Entry 6FI8 (X-ray diffraction, 2.60 A resolution); this record covers chains A and C of the 6 polymer chains in the assembly.

[Chain A]
Molecule: Putative transposase
Organism: Helicobacter pylori
UniProt: Q933Z0 (Q933Z0_HELPX); numbering as in UniProt (aligned over 2-155)
Amino-acid sequence (159 residues; each row starts with the number of its first residue; numbers below 1 keep their minus sign (Gly-3 is residue -3)):
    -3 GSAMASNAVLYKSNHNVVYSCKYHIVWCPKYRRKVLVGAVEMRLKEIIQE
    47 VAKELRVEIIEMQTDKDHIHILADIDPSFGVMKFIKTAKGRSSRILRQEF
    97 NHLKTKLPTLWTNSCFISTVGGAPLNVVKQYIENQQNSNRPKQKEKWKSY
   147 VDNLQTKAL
Unresolved in the structure: -3 to 5, 133-155
Sequence notes: expression tag (-3 to 1)
Metal / ion sites: Ca2+ site 1: Asp61 (shared with 1 residue of chain B; 2 residues of chain E); Ca2+ site 2: Lys125, Ile128 (shared with 1 residue of chain B; 1 residue of chain D)
Reported in the primary citation:
  - catalytic residues: Tyr127, Gln131
  - binding site for DNA 6-mer (t6'): Tyr7, Phe112, Tyr127
  - Ca2+ coordination: Asp61, His64, His66

[Chain C]
Molecule: DNA 29-mer (le29)
Sequence (29 nucleotides; each row starts with the number of its first residue):
    16 AAAGCCCCTAGCTTTTAGCTATGGGGATA
Metal / ion sites: Ca2+ site 1: DC23 (shared with 1 residue of chain G); Ca2+ site 2: DT24 (shared with 1 residue of chain H); Ca2+ site 3 near DG39 (its only coordinating residue here)

[Interface between chain A and chain C]
Pairs across the interface - 41 pairs, chain A then chain C:
  Cys24(A) - DG19(C)  hydrogen bond to the base
  Lys26(A) - DC20(C)  salt bridge to the phosphate
  Lys26(A) - DC21(C)  salt bridge to the phosphate
  Tyr27(A) - DC20(C)  hydrogen bond to the phosphate
  Tyr27(A) - DC21(C)  hydrogen bond to the phosphate
  Arg28(A) - DG19(C)  base contact
  Met78(A) - DT35(C)  sugar contact
  Met78(A) - DA36(C)  phosphate contact
  Ile81(A) - DT35(C)  phosphate contact
  Lys82(A) - DG26(C)  base contact
  Lys82(A) - DC27(C)  hydrogen bond to the base
  Lys82(A) - DT29(C)  hydrogen bond to the base
  Lys82(A) - DG33(C)  base contact
  Lys82(A) - DC34(C)  hydrogen bond to the base
  Lys82(A) - DT35(C)  phosphate contact
  Thr83(A) - DT29(C)  base contact
  Lys85(A) - DC34(C)  phosphate contact
  Lys85(A) - DT35(C)  salt bridge to the phosphate
  Gly86(A) - DT29(C)  base contact
  Gly86(A) - DC34(C)  sugar contact
  Arg87(A) - DT29(C)  salt bridge to the phosphate
  Ser89(A) - DG33(C)  hydrogen bond to the phosphate
  Ser89(A) - DC34(C)  hydrogen bond to the phosphate
  Arg90(A) - DT29(C)  phosphate contact
  Arg90(A) - DT30(C)  salt bridge to the phosphate
  Arg90(A) - DA32(C)  sugar contact
  Arg90(A) - DG33(C)  sugar contact
  Arg93(A) - DG33(C)  salt bridge to the phosphate
  Thr105(A) - DC34(C)  phosphate contact
  Leu106(A) - DC34(C)  hydrogen bond to the phosphate
  Trp107(A) - DC34(C)  hydrogen bond to the phosphate
  Thr108(A) - DG19(C)  phosphate contact
  Thr108(A) - DC20(C)  phosphate contact
  Thr108(A) - DC34(C)  sugar contact
  Asn109(A) - DA18(C)  phosphate contact
  Asn109(A) - DG19(C)  hydrogen bond to the phosphate
  Asn109(A) - DC20(C)  phosphate contact
  Asn109(A) - DT35(C)  phosphate contact
  Ser110(A) - DA18(C)  hydrogen bond to the base
  Ser110(A) - DG19(C)  hydrogen bond to the sugar
  Cys111(A) - DA18(C)  base contact
Also at the interface, not in a pair above, chain A (23 interface residues in all): Pro104, Phe112
Also at the interface, not in a pair above, chain C (15 interface residues in all): DT28, DT31

[Summary]
23 residues of chain A and 15 residues of chain C are in contact, with 13 hydrogen bonds and 6 salt bridges.
Polar contacts include Cys24(A)-DG19(C), Lys82(A)-DC27(C) and Lys82(A)-DT29(C). Lys125(A) and Ile128(A)
coordinate Ca2+ site 2. The paper reports catalytic residues Tyr127(A) and Gln131(A); a binding site for DNA
6-mer (t6') at Tyr7(A), Phe112(A) and Tyr127(A).
Here chain A is Putative transposase (Helicobacter pylori) and chain C is DNA 29-mer (le29). Entry 6FI8
(Crystal structure of the IS608 transposase in complex with left end 29-mer DNA hairpin and a ...) was
determined by X-ray diffraction.
